Entry 4NO6 (X-ray diffraction, 3.00 A resolution); this record covers chains S and T of the 28 polymer chains in the assembly.

Chain S:
Molecule: Proteasome subunit alpha type-6
From: Saccharomyces cerevisiae S288c
Notes: EC 3.4.25.1
UniProtKB: P40302 (PSA6_YEAST); residues 0-233 here correspond to UniProt positions 1-234 (UniProt number = residue number + 1)
Sequence (234 residues; row label = number of the first residue in the row; numbering starts at 0):
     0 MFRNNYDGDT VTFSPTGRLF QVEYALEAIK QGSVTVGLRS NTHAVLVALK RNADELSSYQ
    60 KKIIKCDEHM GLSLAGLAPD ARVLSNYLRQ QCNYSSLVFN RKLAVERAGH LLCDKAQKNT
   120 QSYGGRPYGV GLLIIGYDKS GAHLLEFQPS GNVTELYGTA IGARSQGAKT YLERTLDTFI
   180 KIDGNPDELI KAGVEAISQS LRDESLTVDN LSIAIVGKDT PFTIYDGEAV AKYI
Unresolved in the structure: 0-2
Swiss-Prot annotation at these positions:
  - modified residue: Ser13 (Phosphoserine)
  - cross-link: Lys190 (Glycyl lysine isopeptide (Lys-Gly) (interchain with G-Cter in ubiquitin))

Chain T:
Molecule: Probable proteasome subunit alpha type-7
From: Saccharomyces cerevisiae S288c
Notes: EC 3.4.25.1
UniProtKB: P21242 (PSA7_YEAST); residues -3 to 284 here correspond to UniProt positions 1-288 (UniProt number = residue number + 4)
Sequence (288 residues; numbered -3 to 284; the number before each row is that of its first residue; numbers below 1 keep their minus sign (Met-3 is residue -3)):
    -3 MTSIGTGYDL SNSVFSPDGR NFQVEYAVKA VENGTTSIGI KCNDGVVFAV EKLITSKLLV
    57 PQKNVKIQVV DRHIGCVYSG LIPDGRHLVN RGREEAASFK KLYKTPIPIP AFADRLGQYV
   117 QAHTLYNSVR PFGVSTIFGG VDKNGAHLYM LEPSGSYWGY KGAATGKGRQ SAKAELEKLV
   177 DHHPEGLSAR EAVKQAAKII YLAHEDNKEK DFELEISWCS LSETNGLHKF VKGDLLQEAI
   237 DFAQKEINGD DDEDEDDSDN VMSSDDENAP VATNANATTD QEGDIHLE
Unresolved in the structure: -3 to 1, 245-284
Swiss-Prot annotation at these positions:
  - modified residue: Thr-2 (N-acetylthreonine)

Interface between chain S and chain T:
Residue-residue contacts - 65 pairs, chain S then chain T:
  Asn4(S) - Leu6(T)
  Tyr5(S) - Asp5(T)  hydrogen bond
  Tyr5(S) - Leu6(T)  hydrophobic
  Thr9(S) - Arg126(T)
  Val10(S) - Gln19(T)
  Val10(S) - Ser124(T)
  Val10(S) - Val125(T)
  Val10(S) - Arg126(T)
  Thr11(S) - Gln19(T)
  Phe12(S) - Gln19(T)  hydrogen bond (backbone-side chain)
  Phe12(S) - Tyr22(T)
  Phe12(S) - Ala23(T)  hydrophobic
  Phe12(S) - Leu77(T)  hydrophobic
  Phe12(S) - Arg126(T)
  Phe12(S) - Pro127(T)
  Phe12(S) - Gly129(T)
  Ser13(S) - Tyr22(T)
  Pro14(S) - Tyr22(T)  hydrophobic
  Pro14(S) - Lys25(T)
  Thr15(S) - Lys25(T)
  Gly16(S) - Tyr22(T)
  Gly16(S) - Ala26(T)
  Leu18(S) - Arg126(T)
  Arg38(S) - Val56(T)
  Glu105(S) - Lys59(T)  salt bridge
  His109(S) - Arg82(T)  hydrogen bond
  Cys112(S) - Pro79(T)  hydrophobic
  Cys112(S) - Arg82(T)
  Asp113(S) - Arg82(T)  salt bridge
  Asp113(S) - Asn86(T)
  Gln116(S) - Pro79(T)
  Gln116(S) - Asp80(T)
  Gln116(S) - His83(T)  hydrogen bond
  Thr119(S) - Arg126(T)  hydrogen bond (backbone-side chain)
  Gln120(S) - His119(T)
  Gln120(S) - Val125(T)
  Gln120(S) - Arg126(T)  hydrogen bond (backbone-backbone)
  Gln120(S) - Phe128(T)
  Ser121(S) - Ser124(T)
  Tyr122(S) - Ser124(T)  hydrogen bond (backbone-backbone)
  Ser149(S) - Pro79(T)
  Gly150(S) - Pro79(T)
  Asn151(S) - Ile78(T)
  Asn151(S) - Pro79(T)
  Thr153(S) - Leu55(T)
  Thr153(S) - Asn60(T)
  Glu154(S) - Leu55(T)
  Glu154(S) - Val56(T)  hydrogen bond (backbone-backbone)
  Glu154(S) - Lys59(T)  salt bridge
  Glu154(S) - Asn60(T)  hydrogen bond (backbone-side chain)
  Leu155(S) - Leu54(T)
  Leu155(S) - Leu55(T)  hydrophobic
  Leu155(S) - Val56(T)
  Tyr156(S) - Lys53(T)
  Tyr156(S) - Leu54(T)  hydrogen bond (backbone-backbone)
  Tyr156(S) - Leu55(T)
  Tyr156(S) - Val56(T)  hydrophobic
  Tyr156(S) - Pro57(T)
  Gly157(S) - Leu54(T)
  Lys168(S) - Leu54(T)
  Leu171(S) - Leu54(T)
  Glu172(S) - Ser52(T)  hydrogen bond
  Glu172(S) - Lys53(T)  hydrogen bond (side chain-backbone)
  Leu175(S) - Lys53(T)
  Leu175(S) - Leu54(T)  hydrophobic
Interface residues without a listed pair, chain S (35 interface residues in all): His142, Phe178
Interface residues without a listed pair, chain T (31 interface residues in all): Val61, Asn123

Summary:
35 residues of chain S and 31 residues of chain T are in contact, with 12 hydrogen bonds and 3 salt bridges.
Polar pairs include Glu105(S)-Lys59(T), Asp113(S)-Arg82(T) and Glu154(S)-Lys59(T).
Here chain S is Proteasome subunit alpha type-6 and chain T is Probable proteasome subunit alpha type-7, both
from Saccharomyces cerevisiae S288c. Entry 4NO6 (yCP in complex with Z-Leu-Leu-Leu-vinylsulfone) was
determined by X-ray diffraction (same publication as 4NNN, 4NNW, 4NO1, 4NO8 and 4NO9).
